PDB entry 7CEA | X-ray diffraction, 2.55 A resolution | chains A and B

== Chain A ==
Name: Huts-4 vh(s112c)-sarah
From: Mus musculus
Chain sequence (174 residues; row label = number of the first residue in the row; a row labelled like 31A-31B holds insertion residues (31A, then the next letters in order); numbering starts at 0):
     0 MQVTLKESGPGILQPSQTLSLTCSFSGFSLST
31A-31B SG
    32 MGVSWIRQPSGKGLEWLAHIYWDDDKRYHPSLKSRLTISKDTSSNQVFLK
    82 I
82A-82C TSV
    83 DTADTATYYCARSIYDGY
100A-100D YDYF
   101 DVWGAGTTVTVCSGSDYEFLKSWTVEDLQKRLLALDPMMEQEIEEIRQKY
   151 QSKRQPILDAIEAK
Cystine bridges: Cys22-Cys92

== Chain B ==
Name: Huts-4 VL(C87Y)-sarah(s37c)
From: Mus musculus
Chain sequence (159 residues; numbered 0 to 159; 1 number in that range is skipped by the numbering (no residue carries it; nothing is unmodelled there); the number before each row is that of its first residue; numbering starts at 0):
     0 MQIVLSQSPAILSASPGEKVTMTCRATSSVT
    32 YMHWYQQKPGSSPKPWIYATSNLASGVPARFSGSGSGTSYSLTISRVEAA
    82 DAATYYCQQWTSNPPTFGGGTKLEIKRGSDYEFLKSWTVEDLQKRLLALD
   132 PMMEQEIEEIRQKYQCKRQPILDAIEAK
Unresolved in the structure: 0, 111-116
Cystine bridges: Cys23-Cys88

== Interface between chain A and chain B ==
Inter-chain disulfides: Cys112(A)-Cys147(B)
Contacting residue pairs - 88 pairs, chain A then chain B:
  Gly10(A) - Gln143(B)  hydrogen bond (backbone-side chain)
  Ile11(A) - Gln143(B)
  Ile11(A) - Gln146(B)
  Ile11(A) - Cys147(B)  hydrophobic
  Ile37(A) - Phe98(B)  hydrophobic
  Gln39(A) - Gln38(B)  hydrogen bond
  Gln39(A) - Tyr87(B)  hydrogen bond
  Ser41(A) - Gln136(B)
  Ser41(A) - Glu140(B)  hydrogen bond
  Lys43(A) - Tyr87(B)
  Gly44(A) - Tyr87(B)
  Leu45(A) - Tyr87(B)  hydrophobic
  Leu45(A) - Phe98(B)  hydrophobic
  Trp47(A) - Pro95(B)  hydrophobic
  Trp47(A) - Pro96(B)
  His50(A) - Trp91(B)
  Tyr52(A) - Trp91(B)
  Arg58(A) - Asn94(B)
  Pro61(A) - Pro95(B)
  Tyr91(A) - Gln38(B)  hydrogen bond
  Tyr91(A) - Ser42(B)  hydrogen bond (side chain-backbone)
  Tyr91(A) - Ser43(B)
  Tyr91(A) - Pro44(B)
  Ser95(A) - Trp91(B)
  Tyr100A(A) - Tyr32(B)
  Tyr100A(A) - His34(B)
  Tyr100A(A) - Ala50(B)  hydrophobic
  Asp100B(A) - His34(B)
  Asp100B(A) - Gln89(B)
  Asp100B(A) - Trp91(B)
  Tyr100C(A) - His34(B)
  Tyr100C(A) - Tyr36(B)
  Tyr100C(A) - Tyr49(B)
  Phe100D(A) - Tyr36(B)  hydrogen bond (backbone-side chain)
  Phe100D(A) - Pro46(B)
  Phe100D(A) - Gln89(B)
  Phe100D(A) - Phe98(B)  hydrophobic
  Asp101(A) - Pro46(B)
  Trp103(A) - Tyr36(B)
  Trp103(A) - Pro44(B)
  Trp103(A) - Pro46(B)
  Gly104(A) - Ser43(B)  hydrogen bond (backbone-side chain)
  Ala105(A) - Ser43(B)  hydrogen bond (backbone-side chain)
  Thr108(A) - Gln143(B)  hydrogen bond (backbone-side chain)
  Thr110(A) - Gln143(B)  hydrogen bond
  Cys112(A) - Cys147(B)  disulfide
  Tyr117(A) - Lys148(B)  hydrogen bond
  Tyr117(A) - Pro151(B)  hydrophobic
  Leu120(A) - Pro151(B)
  Leu120(A) - Ala155(B)  hydrophobic
  Leu128(A) - Ile152(B)
  Leu128(A) - Ala155(B)  hydrophobic
  Leu128(A) - Ile156(B)  hydrophobic
  Arg131(A) - Ile152(B)
  Leu132(A) - Arg149(B)
  Leu132(A) - Ile152(B)  hydrophobic
  Leu132(A) - Leu153(B)  hydrophobic
  Leu135(A) - Tyr145(B)
  Leu135(A) - Lys148(B)
  Leu135(A) - Arg149(B)
  Asp136(A) - Arg149(B)  salt bridge
  Met138(A) - Tyr145(B)  hydrogen bond (backbone-side chain)
  Met139(A) - Arg142(B)
  Met139(A) - Tyr145(B)  hydrophobic
  Met139(A) - Arg149(B)
  Glu142(A) - Ile141(B)
  Glu142(A) - Lys144(B)  salt bridge
  Glu142(A) - Tyr145(B)  hydrogen bond
  Ile143(A) - Ile138(B)  hydrophobic
  Ile143(A) - Ile141(B)  hydrophobic
  Ile143(A) - Arg142(B)
  Ile146(A) - Met134(B)  hydrophobic
  Ile146(A) - Ile138(B)  hydrophobic
  Ile146(A) - Ile141(B)  hydrophobic
  Arg147(A) - Ile138(B)
  Tyr150(A) - Leu130(B)
  Tyr150(A) - Met133(B)
  Tyr150(A) - Met134(B)
  Tyr150(A) - Glu137(B)  hydrogen bond
  Lys153(A) - Leu130(B)
  Arg154(A) - Asp131(B)  salt bridge
  Ile157(A) - Leu123(B)
  Ile157(A) - Arg126(B)
  Ile157(A) - Leu127(B)  hydrophobic
  Leu158(A) - Leu127(B)  hydrophobic
  Ala160(A) - Leu123(B)  hydrophobic
  Ile161(A) - Leu123(B)  hydrophobic
  Lys164(A) - Val120(B)
Also at the interface, not in a pair above, chain A (54 interface residues in all): Leu12, Tyr100, Gly106, Val109, Val111, Val125, Gln129
Also at the interface, not in a pair above, chain B (45 interface residues in all): Ser117, Gln124

== Summary ==
54 residues of chain A face 45 of chain B across their interface, with 1 disulfide bond, 15 hydrogen bonds and
3 salt bridges. Polar pairs include Asp136(A)-Arg149(B), Glu142(A)-Lys144(B) and Arg154(A)-Asp131(B).
Here chain A is Huts-4 vh(s112c)-sarah and chain B is Huts-4 VL(C87Y)-sarah(s37c), both from Mus musculus.
Entry 7CEA (Crystal structure of HUTS-4 Fv-clasp fragment) was determined by X-ray diffraction together with
7CEB from the same study.
